Entry 7PEV (electron microscopy, 6.00 A resolution (low resolution: residue-level contacts below are approximate; hydrogen-bond / salt-bridge calls are withheld)); this record covers chains J and O of the 18 polymer chains in the assembly.

# Chain J
Molecule: 702-nt DNA strand
Organism: synthetic construct
Sequence (702 nucleotides; each row starts with the number of its first residue):
     1 ATCGGCACTGGAACAGGATGTATATATGTGACACGTGCCTGGAGACTAGG
    51 GAGTAATCCCCTTGGCGGTTAAAACGCGGGGGACAGCGCGTACGTGCGTT
   101 TAAGCGGTGCTAGAGCTGTCTACGACCAATTGAGCGGCCTCGGCACCGGG
   151 ATTCTCCAGGGGATCCGGATGCTCGGGTCCGGCACTGGAACAGGATGTAT
   201 ATATGTGACACGTGCCTGGAGACTAGGGAGTAATCCCCTTGGCGGTTAAA
   251 ACGCGGGGGACAGCGCGTACGTGCGTTTAAGCGGTGCTAGAGCTGTCTAC
   301 GACCAATTGAGCGGCCTCGGCACCGGGATTCTCCAGGGGATCCGGATGCT
   351 CGGGTCCGGCACTGGAACAGGATGTATATATGTGACACGTGCCTGGAGAC
   401 TAGGGAGTAATCCCCTTGGCGGTTAAAACGCGGGGGACAGCGCGTACGTG
   451 CGTTTAAGCGGTGCTAGAGCTGTCTACGACCAATTGAGCGGCCTCGGCAC
   501 CGGGATTCTCCAGGGGATCCGGATGCTCGGGTCCGGCACTGGAACAGGAT
   551 GTATATATGTGACACGTGCCTGGAGACTAGGGAGTAATCCCCTTGGCGGT
   601 TAAAACGCGGGGGACAGCGCGTACGTGCGTTTAAGCGGTGCTAGAGCTGT
   651 CTACGACCAATTGAGCGGCCTCGGCACCGGGATTCTCCAGGGGATCCGGG
   701 AT
Disordered / not traced: 1-180, 352-524, 701-702

# Chain O
Molecule: Histone H3.2
Organism: Homo sapiens
UniProtKB: Q71DI3 (H32_HUMAN); residues 0-135 here correspond to UniProt positions 1-136 (UniProt number = residue number + 1)
Sequence (136 residues; each row starts with the number of its first residue; numbering starts at 0):
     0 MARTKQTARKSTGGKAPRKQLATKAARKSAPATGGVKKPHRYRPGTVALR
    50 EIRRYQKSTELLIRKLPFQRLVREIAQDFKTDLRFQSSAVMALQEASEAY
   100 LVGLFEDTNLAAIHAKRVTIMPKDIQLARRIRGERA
Disordered / not traced: 0-36, 134-135
Construct notes: engineered mutation Ala110 (Cys111 in Q71DI3)
UniProt features mapped onto this chain:
  - modified residue: Arg2 (Asymmetric dimethylarginine), Thr3 (Phosphothreonine), Lys4 (Allysine), Gln5 (5-glutamyl dopamine), Thr6 (Phosphothreonine), Arg8 (Citrulline), Lys9 (N6,N6,N6-trimethyllysine), Ser10 (ADP-ribosylserine), Thr11 (Phosphothreonine), Lys14 (N6-(2-hydroxyisobutyryl)lysine), Arg17 (Asymmetric dimethylarginine), Lys18 (N6-(2-hydroxyisobutyryl)lysine), Lys23 (N6-(2-hydroxyisobutyryl)lysine), Arg26 (Citrulline), Lys27 (N6,N6,N6-trimethyllysine), Ser28 (ADP-ribosylserine), Lys36 (N6,N6,N6-trimethyllysine), Lys37 (N6-methyllysine), Tyr41 (Phosphotyrosine), Lys56 (N6,N6,N6-trimethyllysine) and 8 more in UniProt
  - lipidation: Lys18 (N6-decanoyllysine)

# Chain J / chain O interface
Contacting residue pairs (22; chain J residue first):
  DT239(J) with Phe84(O); Gln85(O)
  DT240(J) with Arg72(O); Arg83(O); Phe84(O)
  DA249(J) with Arg63(O)
  DA250(J) with Arg63(O)
  DG255(J) with Arg40(O)
  DG257(J) with Pro43(O)
  DG258(J) with Arg42(O); Pro43(O)
  DG259(J) with Val117(O); Thr118(O)
  DA260(J) with Arg116(O); Val117(O); Thr118(O)
  DC261(J) with Arg116(O); Met120(O)
  DT332(J) with Tyr41(O)
  DC333(J) with Arg42(O); Thr45(O)
  DC334(J) with Lys37(O)
Also at the interface, not in a pair above, chain J (14 interface residues in all): DA335
Also at the interface, not in a pair above, chain O (17 interface residues in all): Ser86, Lys115

# In short
14 residues of chain J and 17 residues of chain O are in contact.
Here chain J is a 702-nt DNA strand (synthetic construct) and chain O is Histone H3.2 (Homo sapiens). Entry
7PEV (Nucleosome stack of the 4x177 nucleosome array containing H1) was determined by electron microscopy
(same publication as 7PET, 7PEU, 7PEW, 7PEX, 7PEY, 7PEZ and 16 further entries).
